PDB entry 3VPB | X-ray diffraction, 1.80 A resolution | chains A and C of the 6 polymer chains in the assembly

== Chain A (and C) ==
Name: Putative acetylornithine deacetylase
Organism: Sulfolobus tokodaii
Notes: EC 3.5.1.16; chain C of this document is another copy of the same molecule, construct and numbering; everything in this record applies to it too
UniProt: Q970U6 (Q970U6_SULTO); residue numbers follow UniProt; this construct covers 1-282
Chain sequence (282 residues; numbered 1 to 282; the number before each row is that of its first residue):
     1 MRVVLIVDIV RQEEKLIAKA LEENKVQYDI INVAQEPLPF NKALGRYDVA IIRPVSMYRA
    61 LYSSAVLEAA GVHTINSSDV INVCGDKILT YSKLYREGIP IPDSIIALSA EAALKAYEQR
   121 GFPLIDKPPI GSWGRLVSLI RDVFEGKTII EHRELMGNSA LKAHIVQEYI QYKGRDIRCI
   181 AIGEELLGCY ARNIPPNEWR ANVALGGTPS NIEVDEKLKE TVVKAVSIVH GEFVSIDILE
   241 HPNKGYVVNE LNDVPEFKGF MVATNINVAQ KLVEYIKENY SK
Not modelled in the structure: 282
Disulfides: C179-C189
Ion coordination: Mg2+: D237, E250 (together with ADP, sulfate ion); Zn2+: E250, N252 (together with ADP, sulfate ion)
Residues lining bound ligands:
  - ADP (adenosine-5'-diphosphate): K87, P102, I125, K127, G131, S132, W133, G134, R135, V137, Q167, E168, Y169, I170, Q171, D176, R192, W199, R200, A201, N202, D237, L239, N249, E250, N252
  - glutamic acid (GLU): W133, R178, Y190, R192, N202, V203, A204, E256, F257, K258, G259, F260
Swiss-Prot annotation at these positions:
  - motif: G259, F260 (GF motif that is essential for ArgX substrate specificity)
  - binding site (ATP): K87, K127, G131 to V137, Q167 to R178, N202
  - binding site (substrate): R192, V203, A204, E256 to F260
  - binding site (Mg(2+)): D237, E250, N252

== Chain A / chain C interface ==
Contacting residue pairs (49):
  G134(A) - E151(C)
  R135(A) - E151(C)
  L136(A) - E151(C)  hydrogen bond (backbone-side chain)
  L136(A) - H152(C)
  L136(A) - L155(C)  hydrophobic
  S138(A) - T148(C)  hydrogen bond
  S138(A) - H152(C)
  R141(A) - D142(C)  salt bridge
  R141(A) - F144(C)
  R141(A) - E145(C)
  D142(A) - R141(C)  salt bridge
  V143(A) - N197(C)
  F144(A) - L139(C)  hydrophobic
  F144(A) - R141(C)
  F144(A) - N197(C)
  F144(A) - E198(C)
  F144(A) - W199(C)  hydrophobic
  E145(A) - E145(C)
  K147(A) - N197(C)  hydrogen bond (side chain-backbone)
  K147(A) - W199(C)
  T148(A) - S138(C)  hydrogen bond
  T148(A) - E145(C)
  I149(A) - T148(C)
  I149(A) - H152(C)
  E151(A) - G134(C)
  E151(A) - R135(C)
  E151(A) - L136(C)  hydrogen bond (side chain-backbone)
  E151(A) - R200(C)  salt bridge
  H152(A) - L136(C)
  H152(A) - S138(C)
  H152(A) - I149(C)
  H152(A) - H152(C)
  H152(A) - R153(C)  hydrogen bond
  H152(A) - M156(C)
  R153(A) - H152(C)  hydrogen bond
  L155(A) - L136(C)  hydrophobic
  L155(A) - M156(C)
  M156(A) - H152(C)
  M156(A) - L155(C)
  M156(A) - M156(C)  hydrophobic
  N197(A) - V143(C)
  N197(A) - F144(C)
  N197(A) - K147(C)  hydrogen bond (backbone-side chain)
  E198(A) - F144(C)
  E198(A) - K147(C)
  W199(A) - F144(C)
  W199(A) - K147(C)
  W199(A) - T148(C)
  R200(A) - E151(C)  salt bridge
Other interface residues (no listed pair), chain A (23 interface residues in all): V137, L139
Other interface residues (no listed pair), chain C (24 interface residues in all): V137, L161

== In short ==
23 residues of chain A and 24 residues of chain C are in contact, with 8 hydrogen bonds and 4 salt bridges.
Polar contacts include R141(A)-D142(C), E151(A)-R200(C) and L136(A)-E151(C). Bound to chain A: ADP and
glutamic acid.
Both chains are Putative acetylornithine deacetylase (Sulfolobus tokodaii). Entry 3VPB (ArgX from Sulfolobus
tokodaii complexed with LysW/Glu/ADP/Mg/Zn/Sulfate) was determined by X-ray diffraction together with 3VPC and
3VPD from the same study.
